PDB entry 6BM2 | X-ray diffraction, 3.40 A resolution | chains A and E of the 12 polymer chains in the assembly

# Chain A
Molecule: DNA-directed RNA polymerase II subunit RPB1
Source organism: Saccharomyces cerevisiae (strain ATCC 204508 / S288c)
Notes: EC 2.7.7.6
Reference sequence: P04050 (RPB1_YEAST); residues 1-1733 here = UniProt positions 1-1733
Sequence (1733 residues; numbered 1 to 1733; the number before each row is that of its first residue):
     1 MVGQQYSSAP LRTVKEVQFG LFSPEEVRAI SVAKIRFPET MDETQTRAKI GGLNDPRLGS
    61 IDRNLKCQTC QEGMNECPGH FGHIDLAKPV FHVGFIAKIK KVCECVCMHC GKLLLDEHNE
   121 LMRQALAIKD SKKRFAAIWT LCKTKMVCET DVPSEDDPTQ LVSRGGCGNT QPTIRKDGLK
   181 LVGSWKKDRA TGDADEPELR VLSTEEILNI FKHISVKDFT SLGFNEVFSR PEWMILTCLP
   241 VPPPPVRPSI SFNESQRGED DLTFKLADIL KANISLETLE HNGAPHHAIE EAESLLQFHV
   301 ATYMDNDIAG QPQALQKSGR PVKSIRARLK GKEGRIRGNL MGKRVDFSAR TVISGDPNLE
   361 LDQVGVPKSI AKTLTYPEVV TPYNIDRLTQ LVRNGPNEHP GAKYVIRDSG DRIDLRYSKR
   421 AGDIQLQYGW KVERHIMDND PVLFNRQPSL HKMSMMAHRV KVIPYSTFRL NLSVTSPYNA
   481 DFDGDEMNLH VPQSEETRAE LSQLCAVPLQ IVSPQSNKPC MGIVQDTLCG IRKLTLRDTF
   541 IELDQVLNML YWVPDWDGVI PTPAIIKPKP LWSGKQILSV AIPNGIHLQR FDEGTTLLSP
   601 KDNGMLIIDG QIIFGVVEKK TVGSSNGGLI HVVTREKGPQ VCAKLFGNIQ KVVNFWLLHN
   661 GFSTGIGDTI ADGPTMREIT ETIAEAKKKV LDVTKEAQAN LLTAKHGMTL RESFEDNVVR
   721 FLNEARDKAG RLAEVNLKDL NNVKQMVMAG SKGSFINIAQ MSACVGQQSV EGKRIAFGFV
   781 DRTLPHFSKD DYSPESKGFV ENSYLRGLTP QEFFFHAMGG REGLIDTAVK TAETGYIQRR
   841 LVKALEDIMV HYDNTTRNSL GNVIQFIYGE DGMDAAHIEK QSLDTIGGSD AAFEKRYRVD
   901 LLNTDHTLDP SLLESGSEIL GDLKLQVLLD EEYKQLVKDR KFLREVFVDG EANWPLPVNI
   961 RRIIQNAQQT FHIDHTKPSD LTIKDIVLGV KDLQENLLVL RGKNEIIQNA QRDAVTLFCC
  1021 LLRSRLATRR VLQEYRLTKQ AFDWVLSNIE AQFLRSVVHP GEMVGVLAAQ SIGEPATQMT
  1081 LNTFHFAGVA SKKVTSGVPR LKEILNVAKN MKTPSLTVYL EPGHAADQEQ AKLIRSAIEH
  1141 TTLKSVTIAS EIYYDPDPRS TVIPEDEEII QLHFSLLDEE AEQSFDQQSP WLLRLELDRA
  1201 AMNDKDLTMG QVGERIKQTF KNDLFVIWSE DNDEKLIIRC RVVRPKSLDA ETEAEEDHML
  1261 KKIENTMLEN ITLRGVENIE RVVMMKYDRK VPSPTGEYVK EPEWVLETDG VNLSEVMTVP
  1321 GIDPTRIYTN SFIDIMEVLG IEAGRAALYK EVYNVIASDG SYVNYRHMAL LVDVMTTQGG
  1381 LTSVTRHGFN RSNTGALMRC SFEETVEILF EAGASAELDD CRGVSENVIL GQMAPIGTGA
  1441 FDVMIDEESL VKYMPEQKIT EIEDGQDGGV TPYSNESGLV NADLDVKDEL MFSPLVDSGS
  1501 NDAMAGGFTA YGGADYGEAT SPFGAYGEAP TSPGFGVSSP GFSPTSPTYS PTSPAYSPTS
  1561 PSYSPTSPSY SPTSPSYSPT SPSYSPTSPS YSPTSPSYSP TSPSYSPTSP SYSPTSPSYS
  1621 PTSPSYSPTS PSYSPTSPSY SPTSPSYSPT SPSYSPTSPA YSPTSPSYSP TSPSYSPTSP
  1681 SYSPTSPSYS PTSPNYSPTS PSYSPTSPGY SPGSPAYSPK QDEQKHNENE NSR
Disordered / not traced: 1-2, 149-164, 186-200, 251-258, 1081-1092, 1176-1186, 1244-1253, 1447-1733
Bound ions: Zn2+ site 1: C70, C77, H80; Zn2+ site 2: C110, C167; Mg2+: D481, D483, D485 (shared with 1 residue of chain R)
Curated features (UniProtKB/Swiss-Prot):
  - region: P248 to D260 (Lid loop), N306 to K323 (Rudder loop), P810 to E822 (Bridging helix)
  - binding site (Zn(2+)): C67, C70, C77, H80, C107, C110, C148, C167
  - binding site (Mg(2+)): D481, D483, D485
  - modified residue: T1471 (Phosphothreonine)
  - cross-link (Glycyl lysine isopeptide (Lys-Gly)): K695 (interchain with G-Cter in ubiquitin), K1246 (interchain with G-Cter in ubiquitin), K1350 (interchain with G-Cter in ubiquitin)
  - natural variant: S1653 to P1659 (deletion: In strain: A364A)
  - mutagenesis: K1246 (K1246R: Impairs ubiquitination during transcription stress)

# Chain E
Molecule: DNA-directed RNA polymerases I, II, and III subunit RPABC1
Source organism: Saccharomyces cerevisiae (strain ATCC 204508 / S288c)
Reference sequence: P20434 (RPAB1_YEAST); residues 1-215 here = UniProt positions 1-215
Sequence (215 residues; each row starts with the number of its first residue):
     1 MDQENERNIS RLWRAFRTVK EMVKDRGYFI TQEEVELPLE DFKAKYCDSM GRPQRKMMSF
    61 QANPTEESIS KFPDMGSLWV EFCDEPSVGV KTMKTFVIHI QEKNFQTGIF VYQNNITPSA
   121 MKLVPSIPPA TIETFNEAAL VVNITHHELV PKHIRLSSDE KRELLKRYRL KESQLPRIQR
   181 ADPVALYLGL KRGEVVKIIR KSETSGRYAS YRICM
Disordered / not traced: 1-2

# Interface between chain A and chain E
Contacting residue pairs (87):
  R857(A) - Y168(E)  hydrogen bond (side chain-backbone)
  R857(A) - L170(E)
  R857(A) - Q174(E)
  L860(A) - Q174(E)
  G861(A) - Q174(E)  hydrogen bond (backbone-side chain)
  N862(A) - S173(E)
  N862(A) - Q174(E)
  V863(A) - L170(E)  hydrophobic
  V863(A) - Q174(E)  hydrogen bond (backbone-backbone)
  V863(A) - P176(E)
  Q865(A) - Y208(E)
  F866(A) - L175(E)  hydrophobic
  F866(A) - P176(E)
  F866(A) - Y208(E)  hydrogen bond (backbone-side chain)
  F866(A) - S210(E)
  F866(A) - Y211(E)
  G869(A) - T204(E)
  E870(A) - R200(E)  salt bridge
  E870(A) - S202(E)  hydrogen bond
  E870(A) - S205(E)  hydrogen bond (backbone-side chain)
  E870(A) - Y208(E)
  D871(A) - T204(E)  hydrogen bond
  D871(A) - S205(E)
  F942(A) - G206(E)
  F942(A) - R207(E)
  E945(A) - K201(E)  salt bridge
  V946(A) - S202(E)
  F947(A) - E203(E)
  N1004(A) - R167(E)
  I1006(A) - Y168(E)  hydrophobic
  I1007(A) - Y168(E)  hydrophobic
  A1010(A) - Y168(E)
  D1013(A) - S205(E)
  D1013(A) - R207(E)
  A1014(A) - S205(E)
  T1016(A) - S205(E)
  T1016(A) - R207(E)
  L1017(A) - E203(E)
  L1017(A) - T204(E)
  L1017(A) - S205(E)  hydrogen bond (backbone-backbone)
  L1017(A) - G206(E)
  M1317(A) - V142(E)
  T1318(A) - R11(E)  hydrogen bond (backbone-side chain)
  T1318(A) - R14(E)  hydrogen bond (backbone-side chain)
  T1318(A) - A138(E)
  T1318(A) - V142(E)
  P1320(A) - R14(E)
  P1324(A) - V142(E)  hydrophobic
  P1324(A) - H147(E)
  T1325(A) - H146(E)  hydrogen bond (side chain-backbone)
  T1325(A) - H147(E)
  T1325(A) - E148(E)  hydrogen bond (backbone-backbone)
  R1326(A) - E148(E)  salt bridge
  I1327(A) - H147(E)  hydrogen bond (backbone-side chain)
  Y1328(A) - L149(E)  hydrophobic
  E1337(A) - P183(E)
  V1338(A) - I144(E)
  V1338(A) - P183(E)
  L1339(A) - I144(E)  hydrophobic
  L1339(A) - H147(E)
  L1339(A) - V150(E)
  L1339(A) - P183(E)
  L1339(A) - V184(E)
  G1340(A) - D182(E)
  G1340(A) - P183(E)
  I1341(A) - D182(E)  hydrogen bond (backbone-side chain)
  I1341(A) - R212(E)
  E1342(A) - P151(E)
  E1342(A) - H153(E)
  E1342(A) - I198(E)
  E1342(A) - R200(E)  salt bridge
  E1342(A) - R212(E)  salt bridge
  A1343(A) - L149(E)
  A1343(A) - V150(E)  hydrophobic
  R1345(A) - R200(E)
  A1346(A) - L149(E)  hydrophobic
  Y1349(A) - E203(E)
  Y1365(A) - E203(E)
  Y1365(A) - T204(E)
  R1366(A) - T204(E)  hydrogen bond
  T1376(A) - R212(E)  hydrogen bond (backbone-side chain)
  T1377(A) - P176(E)
  T1377(A) - R177(E)  hydrogen bond (backbone-backbone)
  Q1378(A) - R177(E)
  Q1378(A) - M215(E)
  G1379(A) - R177(E)
  G1379(A) - Q179(E)
Also at the interface, not in a pair above, chain A (56 interface residues in all): T855, I867, W954, L956, V1319, I1335, M1336, A1347, D1373, G1380
Also at the interface, not in a pair above, chain E (43 interface residues in all): V141, E163, R169, I178, A209

# Overview
56 residues of chain A and 43 residues of chain E are in contact, with 17 hydrogen bonds and 5 salt bridges.
Among the polar pairs are E870(A)-R200(E), E945(A)-K201(E) and R1326(A)-E148(E).
Chain A is DNA-directed RNA polymerase II subunit RPB1 and chain E is DNA-directed RNA polymerases I, II, and
III subunit RPABC1, both from Saccharomyces cerevisiae (strain ATCC 204508 / S288c); the structure, Pol II
elongation complex with an abasic lesion at i-1 position, was determined by X-ray diffraction (same
publication as 6BLO, 6BLP, 6BM4 and 6BQF).
